7JK6 - chains B and C of the 6 polymer chains in the assembly; structure by electron microscopy, 4.00 A resolution.

== Chain B ==
Protein: Origin recognition complex subunit 2
Source organism: Drosophila melanogaster
Reference sequence: Q24168 (ORC2_DROME); residues 1-618 here = UniProt positions 1-618
Chain sequence (618 residues; each row starts with the number of its first residue):
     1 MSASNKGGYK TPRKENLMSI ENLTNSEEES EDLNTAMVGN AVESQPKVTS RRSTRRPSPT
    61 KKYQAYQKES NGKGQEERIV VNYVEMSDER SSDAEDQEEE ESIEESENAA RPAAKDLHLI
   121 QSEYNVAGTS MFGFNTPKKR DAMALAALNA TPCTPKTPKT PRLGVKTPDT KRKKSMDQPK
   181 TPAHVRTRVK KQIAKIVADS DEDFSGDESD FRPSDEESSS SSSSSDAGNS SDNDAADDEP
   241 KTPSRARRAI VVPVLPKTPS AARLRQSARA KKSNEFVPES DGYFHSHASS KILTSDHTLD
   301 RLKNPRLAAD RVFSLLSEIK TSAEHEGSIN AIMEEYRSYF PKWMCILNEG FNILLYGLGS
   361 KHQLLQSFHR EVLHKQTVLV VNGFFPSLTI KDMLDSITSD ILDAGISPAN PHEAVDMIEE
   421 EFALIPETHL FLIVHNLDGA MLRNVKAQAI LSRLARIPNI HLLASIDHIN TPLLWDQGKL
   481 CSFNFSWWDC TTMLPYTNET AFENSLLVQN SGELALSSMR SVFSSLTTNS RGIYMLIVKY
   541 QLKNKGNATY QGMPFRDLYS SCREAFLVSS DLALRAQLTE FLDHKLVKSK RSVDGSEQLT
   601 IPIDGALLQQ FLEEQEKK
Disordered / not traced: 1-330, 467-470, 500-618
UniProt features mapped onto this chain:
  - modified residue: T24 (Phosphothreonine), S26 (Phosphoserine), S30 (Phosphoserine), S87 (Phosphoserine), S91 (Phosphoserine), S92 (Phosphoserine), T151 (Phosphothreonine), T154 (Phosphothreonine), T157 (Phosphothreonine), T160 (Phosphothreonine), T167 (Phosphothreonine), T170 (Phosphothreonine), T181 (Phosphothreonine), T258 (Phosphothreonine), S260 (Phosphoserine)

== Chain C ==
Protein: Origin recognition complex subunit 3
Source organism: Drosophila melanogaster
Reference sequence: Q7K2L1 (Q7K2L1_DROME); residue numbers follow UniProt; this construct covers 1-721
Chain sequence (721 residues; row label = number of the first residue in the row):
     1 MDPTISVSKG CFVYKNGATR AGKKAASKRK RPAAESSSLL GKEVVQQPFY EEYRKAWNQI
    61 NDHIADLQHR SYARTLEQLV DFVVGQAERD TPDEVLPTAA LLTGINQPDH LSQFTALTQR
   121 LHAQRAAMVC VLQSRDCATL KAAVETLVFG LVEDNAEVEQ MEDEDEDEDG AERDRKRLRR
   181 SQCTMKQLKS WYTNNFDSEQ KRRQLVVILP DFECFNASVL QDLILILSAH CGSLPFVLVL
   241 GVATAMTAVH GTLPYHVSSK IRLRVFQTQA APTGLNEVLD KVLLSPKYAF HLSGKTFKFL
   301 THIFLYYDFS IHGFIQGFKY CLMEHFFGGN AFALCTDYSK ALGRIKQLTH EDMETIRRLP
   361 SFRPYVEQIN DCKRIIAVLT DDDYLKKKLP QLLRDCLLHF LLFRCSLEFL TELVGDLPRC
   421 PLGKLRRELY VNCLNRAIIS TPEYKECLQM LSFLSKDEFV AKVNRALERT EQFLVEEIAP
   481 LELGEACTAV LRPKLEAIRL AVDEVVKATM ATITTTSPNE TRQATDHLTP VASRQELKDQ
   541 LLQRSKEDKM RHQLNTPTTQ FGRALQKTLQ LIETQIVQDH LRALQDAPPI HELFVFSDIA
   601 TVRRNIIGAP RAALHTALNN PHFYMQCKCC ELQDQSLLVG TLPDLSVVYK LHLECGRMIN
   661 LFDWLQAFRS VVSDSDHEEV AQEQIDPQIQ ARFTRAVAEL QFLGYIKMSK RKTDHATRLT
   721 W
Disordered / not traced: 1-9, 21-37, 90-93, 160-176, 199-201, 370-373, 509-561, 628-721
Reported in the primary citation:
  - mutagenesis - K141A (3-fold): decreased binding to DNA

== How chain B and chain C interact ==
Contacting residue pairs (74):
  I332(B) with M625(C), hydrophobic
  K342(B) with F327(C)
  M344(B) with L39(C), hydrophobic
  C345(B) with F327(C), hydrophobic
  I346(B) with Y320(C), hydrophobic
  N348(B) with S38(C); L40(C); Y50(C), hydrogen bond; R54(C)
  E349(B) with Y50(C); Y53(C), hydrogen bond; R54(C), salt bridge; K319(C), hydrogen bond (backbone-side chain)
  F351(B) with Q316(C); K319(C)
  Y356(B) with R604(C); A609(C); P610(C), hydrophobic; A613(C), hydrophobic
  L358(B) with L614(C); A617(C), hydrophobic; L618(C)
  H369(B) with Y14(C)
  K375(B) with N16(C)
  T377(B) with Y14(C); K15(C); N16(C)
  V378(B) with F12(C); V13(C); Y14(C), hydrogen bond (backbone-backbone)
  L379(B) with F12(C); V13(C), hydrophobic
  V380(B) with C11(C); F12(C), hydrogen bond (backbone-backbone)
  V381(B) with G10(C)
  N382(B) with G10(C), hydrogen bond (backbone-backbone); F12(C)
  F385(B) with G10(C)
  D392(B) with C11(C)
  S396(B) with C11(C), hydrogen bond; V13(C)
  D400(B) with V13(C); K15(C)
  I401(B) with V13(C), hydrophobic; K15(C), hydrogen bond (backbone-side chain); A18(C)
  L402(B) with T19(C)
  D403(B) with K15(C), salt bridge
  H412(B) with R135(C)
  E413(B) with R180(C), salt bridge
  E421(B) with R20(C), salt bridge
  I425(B) with T19(C)
  E427(B) with S38(C), hydrogen bond
  H429(B) with S38(C), hydrogen bond; L39(C)
  F431(B) with L39(C), hydrophobic
  R453(B) with R135(C)
  Q477(B) with N106(C); D308(C), hydrogen bond
  C481(B) with H312(C)
  N484(B) with Q316(C), hydrogen bond
  S486(B) with N605(C)
  W487(B) with R604(C); N605(C), hydrogen bond (backbone-backbone); I606(C); G608(C); P610(C), hydrophobic
  D489(B) with R604(C); A613(C); Y624(C), hydrogen bond
  T491(B) with A613(C); Y624(C); M625(C)
  M493(B) with M625(C), hydrophobic
Also at the interface, not in a pair above, chain B (49 interface residues in all): A331, L347, N410, T428, T471, G478, W488, T492
Also at the interface, not in a pair above, chain C (44 interface residues in all): P108, D136, A142, R177, M323, I607, Q626

== Overview ==
The interface between chain B and chain C involves 49 residues on one side and 44 on the other; the contacts
include 14 hydrogen bonds and 4 salt bridges. Among the polar pairs are E349(B)-R54(C), D403(B)-K15(C) and
E413(B)-R180(C). The paper reports that K141A of chain C reduces binding to DNA.
Chain B is Origin recognition complex subunit 2 and chain C is Origin recognition complex subunit 3, both from
Drosophila melanogaster; the structure, Structure of Drosophila ORC in the active conformation, was determined
by electron microscopy, deposited together with 7JGR, 7JGS, 7JK2, 7JK3, 7JK4 and 7JK5.
